Entry 8P8G (X-ray diffraction, 1.55 A resolution); this record covers chains C and D of the 4 polymer chains in the assembly.

== Chain C ==
Name: Nitrogenase protein alpha chain
From: Azotobacter vinelandii DJ
Reference sequence: C1DGZ7 (C1DGZ7_AZOVD); residues 3-492 here = UniProt positions 3-492
Sequence (500 residues; row label = number of the first residue in the row; numbers below 1 keep their minus sign (Met-7 is residue -7)):
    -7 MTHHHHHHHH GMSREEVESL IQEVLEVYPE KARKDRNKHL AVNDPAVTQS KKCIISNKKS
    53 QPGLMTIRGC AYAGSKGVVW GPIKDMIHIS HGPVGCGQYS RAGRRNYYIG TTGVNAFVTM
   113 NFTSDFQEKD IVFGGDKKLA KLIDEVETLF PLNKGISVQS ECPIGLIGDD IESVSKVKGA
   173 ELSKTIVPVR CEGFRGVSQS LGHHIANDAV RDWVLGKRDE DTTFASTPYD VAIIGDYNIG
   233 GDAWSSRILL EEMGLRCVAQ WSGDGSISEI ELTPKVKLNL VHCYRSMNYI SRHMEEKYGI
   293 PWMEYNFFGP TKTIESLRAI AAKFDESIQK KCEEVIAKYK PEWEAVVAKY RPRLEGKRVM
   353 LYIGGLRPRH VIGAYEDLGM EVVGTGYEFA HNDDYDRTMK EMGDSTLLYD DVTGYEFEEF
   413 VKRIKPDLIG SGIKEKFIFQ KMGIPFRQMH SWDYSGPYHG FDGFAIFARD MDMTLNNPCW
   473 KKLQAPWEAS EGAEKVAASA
Not modelled in the structure: -7 to 3, 481-492
Construct notes: initiating methionine (-7); expression tag (-6 to 2)
Bound ions: fe(8)-S(7) cluster, oxidized Fe: Cys62, Cys88, Cys154 (shared with Cys70(D), Cys95(D), Cys153(D), Ser188(D) of chain D); fe(8)-S(7) cluster Fe: Cys62, Cys88, Cys154 (shared with Cys70(D), Cys95(D), Cys153(D) of chain D); Na+ near Asp122 (its only coordinating residue here); Fe ion near Cys275 (its only coordinating residue here)
Ligand contacts:
  - fe(8)-S(7) cluster, oxidized / fe(8)-S(7) cluster: Cys62, Tyr64, Pro85, Val86, Gly87, Cys88, Tyr91, Glu153, Cys154, Gly185
  - 3-hydroxy-3-carboxy-adipic acid (HCA): Ala65, Gly95, Arg96, Gln191, Gly424, Ile425, Lys426, Gln440, His442
  - ICS (iron-sulfur-molybdenum cluster with interstitial carbon): Val70, Arg96, His195, Tyr229, Ile231, Cys275, Arg277, Ser278, Ile355, Gly356, Gly357, Leu358, Arg359, Pro360, Phe381, Met441, His442

== Chain D ==
Name: Nitrogenase molybdenum-iron protein beta chain
From: Azotobacter vinelandii DJ
Notes: EC 1.18.6.1
Reference sequence: C1DGZ8 (C1DGZ8_AZOVD); numbering as in UniProt (aligned over 1-523)
Sequence (523 residues; numbered 1 to 523; the number before each row is that of its first residue):
     1 MSQQVDKIKA SYPLFLDQDY KDMLAKKRDG FEEKYPQDKI DEVFQWTTTK EYQELNFQRE
    61 ALTVNPAKAC QPLGAVLCAL GFEKTMPYVH GSQGCVAYFR SYFNRHFREP VSCVSDSMTE
   121 DAAVFGGQQN MKDGLQNCKA TYKPDMIAVS TTCMAEVIGD DLNAFINNSK KEGFIPDEFP
   181 VPFAHTPSFV GSHVTGWDNM FEGIARYFTL KSMDDKVVGS NKKINIVPGF ETYLGNFRVI
   241 KRMLSEMGVG YSLLSDPEEV LDTPADGQFR MYAGGTTQEE MKDAPNALNT VLLQPWHLEK
   301 TKKFVEGTWK HEVPKLNIPM GLDWTDEFLM KVSEISGQPI PASLTKERGR LVGMMTGSHT
   361 WLHGKRFALW GDPDFVMGLV KFLLELGCEP VHILCHNGNK RWKKAVDAIL AASPYGKNAT
   421 VYIGKDLWHL RSLVFTDKPD FMIGNSYGKF IQRDTLHKGK EFEVPLIRIG FPIFDRHHLH
   481 RSTTLGYEGA MQILTTLVNS ILERLDEETR GMQATDYNHD LVR
Not modelled in the structure: 1
Construct notes: engineered mutation Gly353 (Asp in C1DGZ8), Gly357 (Asp in C1DGZ8)
Bound ions: fe(8)-S(7) cluster, oxidized Fe: Cys70, Cys95, Cys153, Ser188 (shared with Cys62(C), Cys88(C), Cys154(C) of chain C); fe(8)-S(7) cluster Fe: Cys70, Cys95, Cys153 (shared with Cys62(C), Cys88(C), Cys154(C) of chain C)
Ligand contacts:
  - fe(8)-S(7) cluster, oxidized / fe(8)-S(7) cluster: Cys70, Pro72, Ser92, Gly94, Cys95, Tyr98, Phe99, Thr152, Cys153, Ser188
  - 1,4-diethylene dioxide (DIO): Asn399, Lys400, Arg401

== How chain C and chain D interact ==
Contacting residue pairs (204; chain C residue first):
  Val19(C) - Ala140(D)
  Val19(C) - Lys143(D)
  Tyr20(C) - Thr141(D)
  Pro21(C) - Gln136(D)
  Pro21(C) - Asn137(D)
  Pro21(C) - Ala140(D)
  Lys23(C) - Gln129(D)
  Lys23(C) - Asp133(D)  salt bridge
  Ala24(C) - Asn137(D)
  Lys51(C) - Thr119(D)
  Lys51(C) - Asp121(D)  salt bridge
  Ser52(C) - Gln93(D)  hydrogen bond
  Ser52(C) - Ser117(D)
  Pro54(C) - Ser115(D)
  Pro54(C) - Asp116(D)
  Pro54(C) - Asn130(D)
  Pro54(C) - Asp133(D)
  Pro54(C) - Gly134(D)
  Pro54(C) - Asn137(D)  hydrogen bond (backbone-side chain)
  Gly55(C) - Val114(D)
  Gly55(C) - Ser115(D)  hydrogen bond (backbone-backbone)
  Gly55(C) - Gly134(D)
  Gly55(C) - Cys138(D)
  Gly55(C) - Tyr142(D)
  Leu56(C) - Asn137(D)
  Leu56(C) - Thr141(D)
  Leu56(C) - Tyr142(D)  hydrogen bond (backbone-side chain)
  Met57(C) - Met86(D)  hydrophobic
  Met57(C) - Arg100(D)
  Met57(C) - Ser112(D)
  Met57(C) - Cys113(D)
  Met57(C) - Val114(D)  hydrophobic
  Met57(C) - Tyr142(D)
  Met57(C) - Met271(D)  hydrophobic
  Thr58(C) - Gln93(D)
  Thr58(C) - Arg100(D)
  Arg60(C) - Gln93(D)
  Arg60(C) - Ala97(D)
  Gly61(C) - Gln93(D)  hydrogen bond (backbone-side chain)
  Gly61(C) - Gly94(D)
  Cys62(C) - Gly94(D)
  Tyr64(C) - Tyr98(D)
  Ala65(C) - Tyr98(D)
  Lys76(C) - Glu32(D)  salt bridge
  Pro85(C) - Ser188(D)
  Val86(C) - Pro66(D)  hydrophobic
  Val86(C) - Ala69(D)
  Val86(C) - Cys70(D)
  Gly87(C) - Cys70(D)
  Gln90(C) - Pro66(D)  hydrogen bond (side chain-backbone)
  Gln90(C) - Lys68(D)  hydrogen bond (side chain-backbone)
  Gln90(C) - Tyr102(D)
  Gln90(C) - Tyr447(D)
  Tyr91(C) - Ala69(D)
  Tyr91(C) - Cys70(D)  hydrogen bond
  Tyr91(C) - Leu73(D)
  Tyr91(C) - Tyr98(D)  hydrophobic
  Tyr91(C) - Phe99(D)  hydrophobic
  Tyr91(C) - Tyr102(D)  hydrophobic
  Ser92(C) - Tyr98(D)
  Arg93(C) - Asn65(D)  hydrogen bond
  Arg93(C) - Tyr447(D)
  Arg93(C) - Phe450(D)
  Gly95(C) - Arg105(D)
  Tyr99(C) - Ser11(D)
  Thr103(C) - Ile40(D)
  Thr104(C) - Arg453(D)
  Val106(C) - Ile40(D)
  Val106(C) - Val43(D)  hydrophobic
  Val106(C) - Phe44(D)  hydrophobic
  Asn107(C) - Lys34(D)
  Asn107(C) - Ile40(D)
  Met112(C) - Val64(D)  hydrophobic
  Met112(C) - Asn65(D)
  Met112(C) - Trp428(D)  hydrophobic
  Asn113(C) - Thr63(D)
  Asn113(C) - Val64(D)
  Asn113(C) - Asn65(D)  hydrogen bond (backbone-backbone)
  Asn113(C) - Pro66(D)
  Phe114(C) - Thr63(D)
  Phe114(C) - Val64(D)  hydrophobic
  Thr115(C) - Thr63(D)  hydrogen bond (backbone-backbone)
  Asp117(C) - Thr63(D)
  Asp117(C) - Lys68(D)  salt bridge
  Phe118(C) - Phe189(D)
  Gln119(C) - Lys68(D)
  Gln119(C) - Phe189(D)
  Glu120(C) - Phe189(D)  hydrogen bond (backbone-backbone)
  Glu120(C) - Val190(D)
  Ile123(C) - Phe189(D)  hydrophobic
  Lys130(C) - Ala61(D)
  Lys133(C) - Glu60(D)
  Lys133(C) - Ala61(D)
  Leu134(C) - Ala61(D)
  Leu134(C) - Leu62(D)  hydrophobic
  Glu137(C) - Arg59(D)
  Glu137(C) - Glu60(D)  hydrogen bond (side chain-backbone)
  Glu137(C) - Ala61(D)  hydrogen bond (side chain-backbone)
  Glu137(C) - Leu62(D)  hydrogen bond (side chain-backbone)
  Val138(C) - Leu62(D)  hydrophobic
  Thr140(C) - Trp46(D)
  Leu141(C) - Tyr52(D)  hydrogen bond (backbone-side chain)
  Leu141(C) - Leu55(D)  hydrophobic
  Leu141(C) - Asn56(D)
  Leu141(C) - Arg59(D)
  Phe142(C) - Tyr52(D)
  Phe142(C) - Trp428(D)  hydrophobic
  Pro143(C) - Trp46(D)
  Leu144(C) - Tyr35(D)
  Leu144(C) - Lys39(D)
  Leu144(C) - Val43(D)  hydrophobic
  Lys146(C) - Glu32(D)
  Lys146(C) - Glu33(D)  hydrogen bond (side chain-backbone)
  Cys154(C) - Ser92(D)
  Pro155(C) - Cys153(D)  hydrophobic
  Leu158(C) - Ala123(D)  hydrophobic
  Leu158(C) - Met154(D)  hydrophobic
  Leu158(C) - Val157(D)  hydrophobic
  Ile159(C) - Val157(D)  hydrophobic
  Phe186(C) - Thr119(D)
  Phe186(C) - Glu120(D)  hydrogen bond (backbone-backbone)
  Phe186(C) - Met154(D)  hydrophobic
  Arg187(C) - Glu120(D)  salt bridge
  Gly188(C) - Thr119(D)
  Val189(C) - Gln93(D)  hydrogen bond (backbone-side chain)
  Arg210(C) - Glu33(D)  salt bridge
  Gly232(C) - Ser11(D)
  Gly232(C) - Phe15(D)
  Gly233(C) - Phe15(D)
  Trp236(C) - Phe15(D)  hydrophobic
  Trp236(C) - Tyr20(D)
  Trp236(C) - Met23(D)
  Trp236(C) - Leu24(D)
  Ser237(C) - Tyr20(D)
  Arg239(C) - Met23(D)
  Arg239(C) - Lys27(D)
  Arg239(C) - Phe31(D)
  Ile240(C) - Asp19(D)
  Ile240(C) - Tyr20(D)  hydrophobic
  Ile240(C) - Met23(D)  hydrogen bond (backbone-side chain)
  Glu243(C) - Met23(D)
  Arg248(C) - Phe31(D)
  Cys249(C) - Phe31(D)
  Val250(C) - Phe31(D)
  Gln252(C) - Lys27(D)
  Asp256(C) - Lys27(D)  salt bridge
  Ser258(C) - Phe31(D)
  Ser258(C) - Glu32(D)
  Ser260(C) - Phe31(D)  hydrogen bond (side chain-backbone)
  Ser260(C) - Glu32(D)  hydrogen bond (side chain-backbone)
  Ser260(C) - Glu33(D)
  Glu261(C) - Lys27(D)  salt bridge
  Glu261(C) - Phe31(D)
  Glu261(C) - Glu32(D)
  Leu264(C) - Phe31(D)
  Lys330(C) - Ser2(D)
  Glu334(C) - Ser2(D)
  Glu334(C) - Gln3(D)  hydrogen bond (side chain-backbone)
  Ala337(C) - Val5(D)
  Val338(C) - Val5(D)
  Lys341(C) - Val5(D)
  Lys341(C) - Asp6(D)  salt bridge
  Tyr342(C) - Ile8(D)
  Gly406(C) - Tyr142(D)  hydrogen bond (backbone-side chain)
  Tyr407(C) - Thr141(D)
  Tyr407(C) - Tyr142(D)  hydrogen bond (backbone-side chain)
  Glu410(C) - Phe269(D)
  Ile425(C) - Ser101(D)
  Ile425(C) - Asn104(D)
  Lys426(C) - Ala97(D)
  Lys426(C) - Arg100(D)
  Lys426(C) - Ser101(D)
  Lys426(C) - Asn104(D)
  Phe429(C) - Asn104(D)
  Phe429(C) - Arg108(D)
  Phe429(C) - Glu109(D)
  Phe429(C) - Pro110(D)
  Ile430(C) - Pro110(D)  hydrophobic
  Ile430(C) - Phe269(D)  hydrophobic
  Lys433(C) - Glu109(D)  salt bridge
  Lys433(C) - Pro110(D)
  Lys433(C) - Thr263(D)  hydrogen bond (side chain-backbone)
  Lys433(C) - Ala265(D)
  Lys433(C) - Asp266(D)
  Lys433(C) - Gly267(D)  hydrogen bond (backbone-backbone)
  Lys433(C) - Gln268(D)
  Met434(C) - Gly267(D)
  Gly448(C) - Ala10(D)
  Gly448(C) - Ser11(D)  hydrogen bond (backbone-backbone)
  Pro449(C) - Ser11(D)
  Pro449(C) - Phe15(D)  hydrophobic
  Asp454(C) - Ser2(D)  hydrogen bond (side chain-backbone)
  Asp454(C) - Gln3(D)  hydrogen bond (backbone-side chain)
  Asp454(C) - Tyr20(D)  hydrogen bond
  Ala457(C) - Gln3(D)
  Ala457(C) - Ile8(D)
  Ile458(C) - Gln3(D)
  Ile458(C) - Ile8(D)  hydrophobic
  Ile458(C) - Lys9(D)
  Ile458(C) - Ala10(D)  hydrophobic
  Arg461(C) - Ile8(D)
  Leu475(C) - Ala265(D)
  Leu475(C) - Asp266(D)
  Leu475(C) - Gly267(D)
Also at the interface, not in a pair above, chain C (112 interface residues in all): Gln53, Ile59, Asp77, Cys88, Ile101, Gly102, Gly105, Thr111, Ser116, Ser190, Phe216, Tyr331, Thr405, Gln432
Also at the interface, not in a pair above, chain D (99 interface residues in all): Leu14, Gln58, Ala67, Ile158, Pro264, His396, Asp454

== Summary ==
The interface between chain C and chain D involves 112 residues on one side and 99 on the other, with 31
hydrogen bonds and 10 salt bridges. Polar contacts include Lys23(C)-Asp133(D), Lys51(C)-Asp121(D) and
Lys76(C)-Glu32(D).
Here chain C is Nitrogenase protein alpha chain and chain D is Nitrogenase molybdenum-iron protein beta chain,
both from Azotobacter vinelandii DJ. Entry 8P8G (Nitrogenase MoFe protein from A. vinelandii beta double
mutant D353G/D357G) was determined by X-ray diffraction.
